Entry 1QGW (X-ray diffraction, 1.63 A resolution); this record covers chains A and C of the 4 polymer chains in the assembly.

# Chain A
Protein: Protein (cryptophytan phycoerythrin (alpha-1 chain))
Source organism: Rhodomonas sp. CS24
UniProtKB: Q00433 (PHE3_RHOS2); residues 1-76 here correspond to UniProt positions 53-128 (UniProt number = residue number + 52)
Chain sequence (76 residues; each row starts with the number of its first residue):
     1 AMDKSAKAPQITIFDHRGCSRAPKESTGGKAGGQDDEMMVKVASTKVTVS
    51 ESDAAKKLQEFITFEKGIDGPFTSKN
Construct notes: modified residue (4); conflict Gln10 (Leu62 in Q00433)
Modified positions: Lys4 (5-hydroxylysine; LYZ)
Glycans and other covalent adducts: 15,16-dihydrobiliverdin (DBV) linked to Cys19
Residues lining bound ligands:
  - 15,16-dihydrobiliverdin (DBV), molecule 1: Phe14, His16, Ser20, Arg21, Pro23, Lys24, Glu25, Ser26, Asp36, Glu37, Met38, Met39, Lys41
  - 15,16-dihydrobiliverdin (DBV), molecule 2: Ile62, Phe64, Asn76
  - phycoerythrobilin (PEB), molecule 1: Met2, Asp3, Lys4, Ser5, Ala6, Lys7
  - phycoerythrobilin (PEB), molecule 2: Ile13, Phe14, Asp15, Arg17, Gln34, Asp35, Met38, Met39, Val40
  - phycoerythrobilin (PEB), molecule 3: Phe64, Glu65, Lys66, Asp69, Gly70, Pro71, Phe72, Thr73, Ser74
Swiss-Prot annotation at these positions:
  - binding site (15,16-dihydrobiliverdin): Cys19, Arg21, Glu25, Ser26, Lys41

# Chain C
Protein: Protein (cryptophytan phycoerythrin (beta chain))
Source organism: Rhodomonas sp. CS24
UniProtKB: P27198 (PHEB_RHOS2); residue numbers follow UniProt; this construct covers 1-177
Chain sequence (177 residues; row label = number of the first residue in the row):
     1 MLDAFSRVVTNADSKAAYVGGADLQALKKFISEGNKRLDSVNSIVSNASC
    51 IVSDAVSGMICENPSLISPSGNCYTNRRMAACLRDGEIILRYVSYALLSG
   101 DASVLEDRCLNGLKETYSSLGVPANSNARAVSIMKACAVAFVNNTASQKK
   151 LSTPQGDCSGLASEVGGYFDKVTAAIS
Unresolved in the structure: 1-2, 10-15
Construct notes: conflict Cys50 (Val in P27198), Val56 (Tyr in P27198), Cys61 (Glu in P27198), Ser65 (His in P27198), Cys73 (Glu in P27198); modified residue (72)
Modified positions: Asn72 (n-methyl asparagine; MEN)
Glycans and other covalent adducts: phycoerythrobilin (PEB) linked to Cys50, Cys61, Cys82, Cys158
Residues lining bound ligands:
  - 15,16-dihydrobiliverdin (DBV), molecule 1: Tyr18, Gly20, Gly21
  - 15,16-dihydrobiliverdin (DBV), molecule 2: Pro64, Ser65, Ile67, Ser68, Pro69, Tyr74
  - phycoerythrobilin (PEB), molecule 1: Leu24, Lys28, Asn35, Lys36, Leu38, Asp39, Ser40, Val142, Asn143, Asn144, Thr153, Pro154, Gln155, Gly156
  - phycoerythrobilin (PEB), molecule 2: Asn47, Ile51, Asp54, Ser57, Gly58, Glu62, Arg129, Ser132, Ile133, Ala136, Cys137, Ala140, Phe141, Thr145, Ala146, Ser147, Gln148
  - phycoerythrobilin (PEB), molecule 3: Val56, Met59, Leu66, Asn72, Cys73, Arg77, Arg78, Ala81, Arg84, Asp85, Ile88, Tyr92, Arg108, Cys109, Leu113, Thr116, Tyr117, Leu120, Val122, Pro123, Ser126, Asn127, Ala130
Swiss-Prot annotation at these positions:
  - binding site ((2R,3E)-phycoerythrobilin): Lys28, Asn35, Asp39, Cys50, Asp54, Cys61, Asn72, Arg77, Arg78, Cys82, Arg129, Ser147, Gln148, Pro154 to Cys158
  - modified residue: Asn72 (N4-methylasparagine)

# Interface between chain A and chain C
Pairs across the interface (92):
  Ala1(A) with Asp107(C), hydrogen bond (backbone-backbone); Asn111(C)
  Met2(A) with Asp107(C); Arg108(C); Cys109(C); Asn111(C), hydrogen bond (backbone-backbone); Thr116(C)
  Lys4(A) with Thr116(C)
  Ala6(A) with Ile88(C)
  Lys7(A) with Tyr92(C), hydrogen bond (backbone-side chain)
  Ala8(A) with Arg91(C), hydrogen bond (backbone-side chain); Tyr92(C), hydrophobic
  Pro9(A) with Arg91(C); Tyr92(C); Tyr95(C), hydrophobic
  Gln10(A) with Arg91(C)
  Ile11(A) with Val45(C); Ser94(C); Tyr95(C); Leu98(C), hydrophobic
  Ile13(A) with Asn42(C)
  Glu25(A) with Tyr18(C)
  Thr27(A) with Asp23(C)
  Gly28(A) with Ala22(C); Asp23(C), hydrogen bond (backbone-side chain)
  Gly29(A) with Gly21(C); Ala22(C), hydrogen bond (backbone-backbone)
  Lys30(A) with Ala22(C)
  Ala31(A) with Ala22(C); Gln25(C)
  Asp35(A) with Gly21(C), hydrogen bond (backbone-backbone); Leu24(C); Gln25(C); Lys28(C), salt bridge
  Asp36(A) with Gly21(C); Ala22(C)
  Met38(A) with Gly20(C); Gly21(C); Leu24(C); Lys28(C)
  Met39(A) with Tyr18(C), hydrophobic; Val19(C); Gly20(C)
  Val40(A) with Phe5(C), hydrophobic; Ala17(C); Tyr18(C); Val19(C), hydrogen bond (backbone-backbone); Leu24(C), hydrophobic; Leu38(C), hydrophobic; Leu98(C), hydrophobic
  Lys41(A) with Ala16(C); Ala17(C); Tyr18(C)
  Val42(A) with Phe5(C), hydrophobic; Val8(C); Val9(C), hydrophobic; Ala16(C); Ala17(C), hydrogen bond (backbone-backbone); Leu98(C), hydrophobic
  Ala43(A) with Val8(C); Ala16(C), hydrophobic
  Ser44(A) with Val8(C)
  Thr45(A) with Arg91(C), hydrogen bond
  Val47(A) with Arg84(C); Glu87(C); Ile88(C), hydrophobic; Arg91(C)
  Val49(A) with Ala80(C); Arg84(C)
  Ser50(A) with Ala80(C)
  Glu51(A) with Asn76(C); Arg77(C)
  Ala54(A) with Asn76(C); Met79(C), hydrophobic; Ala80(C)
  Ala55(A) with Asn76(C)
  Lys57(A) with Ser53(C), hydrogen bond; Leu83(C)
  Leu58(A) with Ile67(C), hydrophobic; Met79(C), hydrophobic
  Phe61(A) with Ser53(C); Val56(C), hydrophobic; Ser57(C); Ile60(C), hydrophobic; Met79(C), hydrophobic
  Phe64(A) with Cys61(C), hydrophobic; Pro64(C), hydrophobic
  Asp69(A) with Ala146(C); Ser147(C), hydrogen bond (side chain-backbone)
  Thr73(A) with Glu62(C), hydrogen bond
  Ser74(A) with Cys61(C), hydrogen bond (side chain-backbone)
  Asn76(A) with Pro64(C)
Interface residues without a listed pair, chain A (48 interface residues in all): Asp3, Ser26, Thr48, Ile62, Glu65, Gly67, Ile68, Lys75
Interface residues without a listed pair, chain C (50 interface residues in all): Leu27, Val41, Asp54, Gly112, Leu113

# Summary
The interface between chain A and chain C involves 48 residues on one side and 50 on the other, with 14
hydrogen bonds and 1 salt bridge. Polar pairs include Asp35(A)-Lys28(C), Lys7(A)-Tyr92(C) and
Ala8(A)-Arg91(C). One 15,16-dihydrobiliverdin molecule is bound between chain A and chain C.
Chain A is Protein (cryptophytan phycoerythrin (alpha-1 chain)) and chain C is Protein (cryptophytan
phycoerythrin (beta chain)), both from Rhodomonas sp. CS24; the structure, Crystal structure of phycoerythrin
545 from the marine cryptophyte rhodomonas CS24, was determined by X-ray diffraction.
